PDB entry 8QZ2 | X-ray diffraction, 3.50 A resolution | chains A and B of the 3 polymer chains in the assembly

== Chain A (and B) ==
Name: Potassium channel subfamily K member 10
Source organism: Homo sapiens
Notes: chain B of this document is another copy of the same molecule, construct and numbering; everything in this record applies to it too
Reference sequence: P57789 (KCNKA_HUMAN); residues 75-340 here correspond to UniProt positions 70-335 (UniProt number = residue number - 5)
Amino-acid sequence (274 residues; numbered 74 to 347; the number before each row is that of its first residue):
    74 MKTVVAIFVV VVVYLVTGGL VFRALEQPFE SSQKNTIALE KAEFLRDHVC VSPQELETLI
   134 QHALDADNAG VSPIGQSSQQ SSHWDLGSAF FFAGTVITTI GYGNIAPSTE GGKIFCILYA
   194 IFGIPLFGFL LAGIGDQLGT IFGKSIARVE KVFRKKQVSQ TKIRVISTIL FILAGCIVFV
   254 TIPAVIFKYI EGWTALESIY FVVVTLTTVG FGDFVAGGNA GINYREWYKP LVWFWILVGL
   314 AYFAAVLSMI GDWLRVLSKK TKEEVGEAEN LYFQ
Disordered / not traced: 226-236, 324-347 (chain B: 74, 227-230, 325-347)
Sequence notes: initiating methionine (74); engineered mutation Gln149 (Asn144 in P57789), Gln152 (Asn147 in P57789), Gln153 (Asn148 in P57789); expression tag (341-347)
Ion coordination: K+ site 1: Thr172, Ile173, Thr281, Val282 (shared with Thr172(B), Ile173(B), Thr281(B), Val282(B) of chain B); K+ site 2: Thr172, Thr281 (shared with Thr172(B), Thr281(B) of chain B); K+ site 3: Ile173, Gly174, Val282, Gly283 (shared with Ile173(B), Gly174(B), Val282(B), Gly283(B) of chain B); K+ site 4: Gly174, Tyr175, Gly283, Phe284 (shared with Gly174(B), Tyr175(B), Gly283(B), Phe284(B) of chain B)
UniProt features mapped onto this chain:
  - region: Thr172 to Asn177 (Selectivity filter 1), Thr281 to Asp286 (Selectivity filter 2)
  - binding site (K(+)): Thr172, Ile173, Gly174, Tyr175, Thr281, Val282, Gly283, Phe284
  - site: His156 (pH sensor)
Reported in the primary citation:
  - conformationally variable residues (side-chain flip): Phe164, Trp306

== Interface between chain A and chain B ==
Cross-chain cystine bridges: Cys123(A)-Cys123(B)
Pairs across the interface (197):
  Val77(A) with Leu203(B); Gly206(B); Ile207(B), hydrophobic
  Ile80(A) with Leu203(B), hydrophobic
  Phe81(A) with Leu203(B), hydrophobic; Phe307(B), hydrophobic; Leu310(B), hydrophobic
  Val84(A) with Leu199(B), hydrophobic; Leu203(B), hydrophobic
  Tyr87(A) with Ile170(B), hydrophobic; Tyr192(B), hydrogen bond (backbone-side chain); Phe195(B); Gly196(B), hydrogen bond (side chain-backbone); Leu199(B), hydrophobic
  Leu88(A) with Phe163(B), hydrophobic; Ala166(B); Gly167(B); Ile170(B), hydrophobic; Tyr192(B); Trp306(B), hydrophobic
  Val89(A) with Phe163(B), hydrophobic
  Gly91(A) with Tyr192(B)
  Gly92(A) with Ala162(B)
  Val94(A) with Phe188(B), hydrophobic
  Phe95(A) with Trp157(B), hydrophobic; Phe165(B), hydrophobic; Gly185(B); Phe188(B), hydrophobic; Cys189(B), hydrophobic; Tyr192(B), hydrophobic
  Arg96(A) with Trp157(B)
  Leu98(A) with Thr182(B), hydrogen bond (backbone-side chain); Gly184(B); Gly185(B); Phe188(B), hydrophobic
  Glu99(A) with Trp157(B); Pro180(B); Ser181(B), hydrogen bond (side chain-backbone); Thr182(B), hydrogen bond; Gly185(B)
  Gln100(A) with Ser155(B), hydrogen bond; Trp157(B)
  Phe102(A) with Ser181(B)
  Glu103(A) with Ser155(B), hydrogen bond; His156(B), hydrogen bond (side chain-backbone); Trp157(B), hydrogen bond (side chain-backbone)
  Gln106(A) with Ala139(B); Val144(B)
  Lys107(A) with Val144(B); Ser150(B), hydrogen bond (backbone-side chain); Gln153(B); Ser154(B), hydrogen bond (side chain-backbone)
  Ile110(A) with His135(B); Ala139(B), hydrophobic; Val144(B), hydrophobic; Pro146(B), hydrophobic
  Ala111(A) with Ser150(B)
  Glu113(A) with His135(B), salt bridge
  Lys114(A) with Pro146(B), hydrogen bond (side chain-backbone); Gly148(B), hydrogen bond (side chain-backbone)
  Phe117(A) with Val124(B), hydrophobic; Glu128(B); Leu132(B), hydrophobic
  His121(A) with Cys123(B); Val124(B); Glu128(B), salt bridge
  Cys123(A) with His121(B); Cys123(B), disulfide
  Val124(A) with His121(B); Val124(B), hydrophobic
  Glu128(A) with Phe117(B); His121(B), salt bridge
  Leu129(A) with Leu132(B), hydrophobic
  Glu130(A) with Pro146(B); Ile147(B); Gly148(B), hydrogen bond (side chain-backbone)
  Leu132(A) with Phe117(B), hydrophobic; Leu129(B), hydrophobic; Leu132(B), hydrophobic
  Ile133(A) with Pro146(B), hydrophobic
  Gln134(A) with Ile147(B)
  His135(A) with Ile110(B); Glu113(B), salt bridge
  Leu137(A) with Leu137(B), hydrophobic; Asp140(B); Pro146(B), hydrophobic; Ile147(B), hydrophobic
  Ala139(A) with Gln106(B); Ile110(B), hydrophobic
  Asp140(A) with Leu137(B)
  Val144(A) with Glu103(B); Lys107(B); Ile110(B), hydrophobic
  Pro146(A) with Ile110(B), hydrophobic; Lys114(B), hydrogen bond (backbone-side chain); Glu130(B); Ile133(B), hydrophobic; Leu137(B), hydrophobic
  Ile147(A) with Glu130(B); Gln134(B); Leu137(B), hydrophobic
  Gly148(A) with Lys114(B), hydrogen bond (backbone-side chain); Glu130(B), hydrogen bond (backbone-side chain)
  Ser151(A) with Lys107(B), hydrogen bond (backbone-side chain)
  Gln152(A) with Lys107(B)
  Gln153(A) with Lys107(B), hydrogen bond (backbone-side chain)
  Ser154(A) with Gln100(B); Glu103(B); Lys107(B)
  His156(A) with Glu103(B)
  Trp157(A) with Phe95(B), hydrophobic; Arg96(B); Glu99(B); Gln100(B); Glu103(B)
  Leu159(A) with Leu93(B), hydrophobic; Arg96(B)
  Ala162(A) with Gly92(B)
  Phe163(A) with Leu88(B), hydrophobic; Val89(B), hydrophobic
  Phe165(A) with Phe95(B), hydrophobic; Phe284(B), hydrophobic
  Ala166(A) with Leu88(B)
  Gly167(A) with Leu88(B)
  Thr168(A) with Phe284(B)
  Val169(A) with Phe284(B), hydrophobic
  Ile170(A) with Val84(B), hydrophobic; Tyr87(B), hydrophobic; Leu88(B), hydrophobic
  Thr172(A) with Thr280(B); Thr281(B); Val282(B)
  Ile173(A) with Val282(B)
  Gly174(A) with Val282(B); Gly283(B); Phe284(B)
  Tyr175(A) with Phe284(B)
  Gly176(A) with Phe284(B)
  Ala179(A) with Asp286(B)
  Pro180(A) with Glu99(B); Tyr273(B)
  Ser181(A) with Glu99(B), hydrogen bond (backbone-side chain); Phe102(B)
  Thr182(A) with Leu98(B); Glu99(B), hydrogen bond; Phe102(B)
  Glu183(A) with Leu269(B)
  Gly184(A) with Leu98(B)
  Gly185(A) with Phe95(B); Leu98(B); Glu99(B)
  Lys186(A) with Tyr273(B); Phe287(B)
  Phe188(A) with Val94(B), hydrophobic; Phe95(B), hydrophobic; Leu98(B), hydrophobic
  Cys189(A) with Phe95(B), hydrophobic; Phe284(B), hydrophobic
  Ile190(A) with Tyr273(B), hydrophobic; Val276(B), hydrophobic
  Tyr192(A) with Tyr87(B), hydrogen bond (side chain-backbone); Leu88(B); Gly91(B)
  Phe195(A) with Tyr87(B)
  Gly196(A) with Tyr87(B), hydrogen bond (backbone-side chain)
  Ile197(A) with Thr280(B); Val282(B), hydrophobic
  Leu199(A) with Val83(B), hydrophobic; Val84(B), hydrophobic; Tyr87(B), hydrophobic
  Leu203(A) with Val77(B); Ile80(B), hydrophobic; Phe81(B)
  Gly206(A) with Val77(B)
  Ile207(A) with Val77(B), hydrophobic
  Leu269(A) with Glu183(B); Lys186(B); Ile187(B), hydrophobic
  Tyr273(A) with Pro180(B); Lys186(B); Ile190(B), hydrophobic
  Val276(A) with Ile190(B), hydrophobic
  Thr280(A) with Thr172(B); Ile197(B)
  Thr281(A) with Thr172(B)
  Val282(A) with Thr172(B); Ile173(B); Gly174(B)
  Gly283(A) with Gly174(B)
  Phe284(A) with Phe165(B), hydrophobic; Val169(B), hydrophobic; Gly174(B); Tyr175(B); Gly176(B)
  Asp286(A) with Ala179(B)
  Phe287(A) with Lys186(B)
  Ile323(A) with Phe202(B)
Interface residues without a listed pair, chain A (109 interface residues in all): Val83, Val85, Val122, Ala136, Asn141, Ala142, Gln149, Ser150, Ser155, Asp158, Ile187, Leu191, Phe200, Phe202, Glu270, Ile272, Leu310, Leu320
Interface residues without a listed pair, chain B (108 interface residues in all): Val85, Ala111, Val122, Ala136, Asn141, Ala142, Asp158, Leu191, Ile194, Pro198, Phe200, Thr267, Glu270, Ile272

== Summary ==
Chain A and chain B form an interface of 109 and 108 residues respectively, with 1 disulfide bond, 23 hydrogen
bonds and 4 salt bridges. Polar contacts include Glu113(A)-His135(B), His121(A)-Glu128(B) and
Tyr87(A)-Tyr192(B). From UniProt: 8 K+-binding residues on chain A. From the paper: conformational variability
at Phe164(A) and Trp306(A).
Both chains are Potassium channel subfamily K member 10 (Homo sapiens). Entry 8QZ2 (Crystal structure of human
two pore domain potassium ion channel TREK-2 (K2P10.1) in complex with an ...) was determined by X-ray
diffraction together with 8QZ1, 8QZ3 and 8QZ4 from the same study.
